PDB entry 8SOK | electron microscopy, 4.10 A resolution (low resolution: residue-level contacts below are approximate; hydrogen-bond / salt-bridge calls are withheld) | chains D and F of the 6 polymer chains in the assembly

[Chain D]
Molecule: Protection of telomeres protein 1
Source organism: Homo sapiens
UniProt: Q9NUX5 (POTE1_HUMAN); residues 2-634 here = UniProt positions 2-634
Chain sequence (646 residues; row label = number of the first residue in the row; a row labelled like 320A-320D holds insertion residues (320A, then the next letters in order); numbers below 1 keep their minus sign (Met-7 is residue -7)):
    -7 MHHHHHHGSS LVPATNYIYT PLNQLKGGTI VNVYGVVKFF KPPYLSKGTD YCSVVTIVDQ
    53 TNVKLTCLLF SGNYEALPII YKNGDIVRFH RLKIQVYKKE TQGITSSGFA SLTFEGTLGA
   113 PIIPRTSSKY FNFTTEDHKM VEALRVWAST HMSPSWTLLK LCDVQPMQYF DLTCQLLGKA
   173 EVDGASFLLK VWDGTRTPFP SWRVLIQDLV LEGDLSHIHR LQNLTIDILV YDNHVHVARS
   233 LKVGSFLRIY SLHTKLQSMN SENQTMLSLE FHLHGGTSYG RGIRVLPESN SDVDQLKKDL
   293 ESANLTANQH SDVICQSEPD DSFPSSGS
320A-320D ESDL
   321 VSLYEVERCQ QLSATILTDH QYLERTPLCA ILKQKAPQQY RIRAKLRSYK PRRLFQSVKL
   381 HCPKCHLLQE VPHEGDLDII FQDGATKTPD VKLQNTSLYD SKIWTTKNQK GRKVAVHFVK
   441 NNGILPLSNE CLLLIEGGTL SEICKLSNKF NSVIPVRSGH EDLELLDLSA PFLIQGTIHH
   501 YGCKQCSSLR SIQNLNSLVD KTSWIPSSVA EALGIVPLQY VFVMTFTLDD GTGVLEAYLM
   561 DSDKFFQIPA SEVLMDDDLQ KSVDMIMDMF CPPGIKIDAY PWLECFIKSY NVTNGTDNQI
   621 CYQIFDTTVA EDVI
Not modelled in the structure: -7 to 5, 146-148
Construct notes: initiating methionine (-7); expression tag (-6 to 1); insertion (320A-320D)
Metal / ion sites: Zn2+: Cys382, Cys385, Cys503, Cys506
UniProt features mapped onto this chain:
  - region (DNA-binding): Lys33 to Thr48, Ser270 to Arg273
  - site: Ser243 (DNA-binding)
From the paper describing this entry:
  - mutagenesis - S317D/S318D/S320D/S322D, S317D/S318D/S320D: increased binding to CST complex subunit CTC1
  - mutagenesis - S317A/S318A/S320A: abolished binding to CST complex subunit CTC1

[Chain F]
Molecule: 18-nt DNA strand
Sequence (18 nucleotides; each row starts with the number of its first residue; numbers below 1 keep their minus sign (DG-1 is residue -1)):
    -1 GGTTAGGGTT AGGGTTAG
Not modelled in the structure: -1 to 0, 11-16

[Chain D / chain F interface]
Residue-residue contacts - 41 pairs, chain D then chain F:
  Lys30(D) - DG5(F)
  Phe31(D) - DG5(F)
  Lys33(D) - DG4(F)
  Lys33(D) - DG5(F)
  Lys33(D) - DG6(F)
  Tyr36(D) - DA3(F)
  Tyr36(D) - DG4(F)
  Ser38(D) - DT2(F)
  Lys39(D) - DT2(F)
  Lys39(D) - DA3(F)
  Gly40(D) - DT2(F)
  Thr41(D) - DT1(F)
  Asp42(D) - DT1(F)
  Asp42(D) - DT2(F)
  Val46(D) - DG5(F)
  Thr48(D) - DG5(F)
  Thr58(D) - DG5(F)
  Leu60(D) - DA3(F)
  Leu60(D) - DG4(F)
  Phe62(D) - DT2(F)
  Phe62(D) - DA3(F)
  Tyr89(D) - DG4(F)
  Gln94(D) - DG4(F)
  Met159(D) - DT8(F)
  Met159(D) - DA9(F)
  Tyr161(D) - DT7(F)
  Tyr161(D) - DT8(F)
  Ala177(D) - DG10(F)
  Tyr223(D) - DG10(F)
  Asp224(D) - DG10(F)
  Ser243(D) - DT7(F)
  His245(D) - DT8(F)
  His266(D) - DT8(F)
  His266(D) - DG10(F)
  Gly267(D) - DG10(F)
  Ser270(D) - DG6(F)
  Tyr271(D) - DG5(F)
  Tyr271(D) - DG6(F)
  Tyr271(D) - DT7(F)
  Arg273(D) - DT7(F)
  Arg273(D) - DT8(F)

[In short]
Chain D and chain F form an interface of 28 and 10 residues respectively. Cys382(D), Cys385(D), Cys503(D) and
Cys506(D) form the Zn2+ site. From the paper: S317D/S318D/S320D/S322D and S317D/S318D/S320D of chain D
increase binding to CST complex subunit CTC1; S317A/S318A/S320A of chain D abolish binding to CST complex
subunit CTC1.
Here chain D is Protection of telomeres protein 1 (Homo sapiens) and chain F is an 18-nt DNA strand. Entry
8SOK (Cryo-EM structure of human CST bound to POT1(ESDL)/TPP1 in the presence of telomeric ssDNA) was
determined by electron microscopy together with 8SOJ from the same study.
